PDB entry 7KSE | X-ray diffraction, 3.00 A resolution | chain A

[Chain A]
Name: Peptidase A9/Reverse transcriptase/RNase H
Organism: Eastern chimpanzee simian foamy virus
Notes: EC 2.7.7.49, 2.7.7.7, 3.1.26.4
Reference sequence: A0A1Q1N9V8 (A0A1Q1N9V8_9RETR); residues 7-753 here correspond to UniProt positions 5-751 (UniProt number = residue number - 2)
Chain sequence (747 residues; each row starts with the number of its first residue):
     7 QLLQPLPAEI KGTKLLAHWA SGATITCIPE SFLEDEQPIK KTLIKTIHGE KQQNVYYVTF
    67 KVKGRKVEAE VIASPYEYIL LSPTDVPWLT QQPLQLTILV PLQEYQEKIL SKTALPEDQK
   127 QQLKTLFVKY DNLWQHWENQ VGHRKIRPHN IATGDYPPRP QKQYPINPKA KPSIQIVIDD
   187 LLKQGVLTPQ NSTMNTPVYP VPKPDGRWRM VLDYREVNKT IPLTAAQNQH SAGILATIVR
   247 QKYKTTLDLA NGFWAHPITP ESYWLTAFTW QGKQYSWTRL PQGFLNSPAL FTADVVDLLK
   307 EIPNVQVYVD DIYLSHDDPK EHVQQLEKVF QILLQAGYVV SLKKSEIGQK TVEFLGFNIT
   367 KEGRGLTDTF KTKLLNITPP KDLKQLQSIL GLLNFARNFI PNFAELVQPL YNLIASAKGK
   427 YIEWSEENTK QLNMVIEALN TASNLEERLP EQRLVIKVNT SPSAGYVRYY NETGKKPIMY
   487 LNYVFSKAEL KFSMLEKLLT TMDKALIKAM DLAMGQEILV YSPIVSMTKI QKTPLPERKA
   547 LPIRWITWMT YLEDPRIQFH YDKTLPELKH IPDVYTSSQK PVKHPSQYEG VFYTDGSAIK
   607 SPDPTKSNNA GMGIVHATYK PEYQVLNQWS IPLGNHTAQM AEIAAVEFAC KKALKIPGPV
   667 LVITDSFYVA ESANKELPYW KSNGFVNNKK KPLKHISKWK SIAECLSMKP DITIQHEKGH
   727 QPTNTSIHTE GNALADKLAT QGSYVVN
Unresolved in the structure: 53-55, 695-696
Sequence notes: engineered mutation Ala26 (Asp24 in A0A1Q1N9V8), Ser282 (Cys280 in A0A1Q1N9V8), Asp509 (His507 in A0A1Q1N9V8), Lys586 (Ser584 in A0A1Q1N9V8)
Modified positions: Mse200, Mse216, Mse440, Mse485, Mse500, Mse508, Mse516, Mse520, Mse533, Mse555, Mse618, Mse646, Mse714 (selenomethionine; parent Met)
Metal / ion sites: Ca2+ near Gly602 (its only coordinating residue here)
What the authors report for this chain:
  - mutagenesis - V315M: decreased catalytic activity (citing earlier work)

[Summary]
The paper reports that V315M reduces catalytic activity.
Chain A is Peptidase A9/Reverse transcriptase/RNase H (Eastern chimpanzee simian foamy virus); the structure,
Crystal structure of Prototype Foamy Virus Protease-Reverse Transcriptase CSH mutant
(selenomethionine-labeled), was determined by X-ray diffraction (same publication as 7KSF).
